6KAO - chains A and B; structure by X-ray diffraction, 1.40 A resolution.

== Chain A ==
Name: Hemoglobin subunit alpha
Source organism: Homo sapiens
Reference sequence: P69905 (HBA_HUMAN); residues 1-141 here correspond to UniProt positions 2-142 (UniProt number = residue number + 1)
Chain sequence (141 residues; numbered 1 to 141; the number before each row is that of its first residue):
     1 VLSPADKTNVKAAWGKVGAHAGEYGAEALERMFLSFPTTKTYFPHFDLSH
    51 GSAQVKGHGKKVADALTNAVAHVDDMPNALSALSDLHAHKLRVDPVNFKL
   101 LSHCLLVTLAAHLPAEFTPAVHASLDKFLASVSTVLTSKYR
Swiss-Prot annotation at these positions:
  - binding site (O2): His58
  - binding site (heme b): His87
  - site: Thr8, Asn9 (Microbial infection: Cleavage), Lys11 (Not glycated), Ala13, Trp14 (Microbial infection: Cleavage), Tyr24, Gly25 (Microbial infection: Cleavage), Leu29, Glu30 (Microbial infection: Cleavage), His45, Phe46 (Microbial infection: Cleavage), Asp47, Leu48 (Microbial infection: Cleavage), Ser52, Ala53 (Microbial infection: Cleavage), Val55, Lys56 (Microbial infection: Cleavage), Lys56 (Not glycated), Gly59, Lys60 (Microbial infection: Cleavage), Lys60 (Not glycated), Lys90 (Not glycated), Leu91, Arg92 (Microbial infection: Cleavage), Lys99 (Not glycated), Leu106, Val107 (Microbial infection: Cleavage), Thr108, Leu109 (Microbial infection: Cleavage), Val121, His122 (Microbial infection: Cleavage), Ser133, Thr134 (Microbial infection: Cleavage)
  - modified residue: Ser3 (Phosphoserine), Lys7 (N6-succinyllysine), Thr8 (Phosphothreonine), Lys11 (N6-succinyllysine), Lys16 (N6-acetyllysine), Tyr24 (Phosphotyrosine), Ser35 (Phosphoserine), Lys40 (N6-succinyllysine), Ser49 (Phosphoserine), Ser102 (Phosphoserine), Thr108 (Phosphothreonine), Ser124 (Phosphoserine), Ser131 (Phosphoserine), Thr134 (Phosphothreonine), Thr137 (Phosphothreonine), Ser138 (Phosphoserine)
  - glycosylation (N-linked (Glc) (glycation) lysine): Lys7, Lys16, Lys40, Lys61

== Chain B ==
Name: Hemoglobin subunit beta
Source organism: Homo sapiens
Reference sequence: P68871 (HBB_HUMAN); residues 1-146 here correspond to UniProt positions 2-147 (UniProt number = residue number + 1)
Chain sequence (146 residues; row label = number of the first residue in the row):
     1 VHLTPKEKSAVTALWGKVNVDEVGGEALGRLLVVYPWTQRFFESFGDLST
    51 PDAVMGNPKVKAHGKKVLGAFSDGLAHLDNLKGTFATLSELHCDKLHVDP
   101 ENFRLLGNVLVCVLAHHFGKEFTPPVQAAYQKVVAGVANALAHKYH
Sequence notes: variant Lys6 (Glu7 in P68871)
Swiss-Prot annotation at these positions:
  - binding site ((2R)-2,3-bisphosphoglycerate): Val1, His2, Lys82, His143
  - binding site (heme b): His63, His92
  - site: Glu7, Lys8 (Microbial infection: Cleavage), Gly25, Glu26 (Microbial infection: Cleavage), Gly29, Arg30 (Microbial infection: Cleavage), Tyr35, Pro36 (Microbial infection: Cleavage), Trp37, Thr38 (Microbial infection: Cleavage), Phe45, Gly46 (Microbial infection: Cleavage), Asp52, Ala53 (Microbial infection: Cleavage), Gly56, Asn57 (Microbial infection: Cleavage), Lys59 (Not glycated), Phe71, Ser72 (Microbial infection: Cleavage), Gly74, Leu75 (Microbial infection: Cleavage), Lys82 (Not glycated), Thr84, Phe85 (Microbial infection: Cleavage), His92, Cys93 (Microbial infection: Cleavage), Lys95 (Not glycated), Arg104, Leu105 (Microbial infection: Cleavage), Leu110, Val111 (Microbial infection: Cleavage), Gly119, Lys120 (Microbial infection: Cleavage), Phe122, Thr123 (Microbial infection: Cleavage), Ala128, Ala129 (Microbial infection: Cleavage) and 2 more in UniProt
  - modified residue: Val1 (N-acetylvaline), Ser9 (Phosphoserine), Thr12 (Phosphothreonine), Ser44 (Phosphoserine), Thr50 (Phosphothreonine), Lys59 (N6-acetyllysine), Lys82 (N6-acetyllysine), Thr87 (Phosphothreonine), Cys93 (S-nitrosocysteine), Lys144 (N6-acetyllysine)
  - glycosylation: Val1 (N-linked (Glc) (glycation) valine), Lys8 (N-linked (Glc) (glycation) lysine), Lys17 (N-linked (Glc) (glycation) lysine), Lys66 (N-linked (Glc) (glycation) lysine), Lys120 (N-linked (Glc) (glycation) lysine), Lys144 (N-linked (Glc) (glycation) lysine)

== Interface between chain A and chain B ==
Contacting residue pairs (38; chain A residue first):
  Glu30(A) - Pro124(B)
  Arg31(A) - Phe122(B)  hydrogen bond (side chain-backbone)
  Arg31(A) - Thr123(B)
  Arg31(A) - Pro124(B)
  Arg31(A) - Gln127(B)  hydrogen bond
  Leu34(A) - Pro124(B)  hydrophobic
  Leu34(A) - Pro125(B)
  Leu34(A) - Ala128(B)
  Ser35(A) - Gln127(B)
  Ser35(A) - Ala128(B)
  Ser35(A) - Gln131(B)
  Phe36(A) - Gln131(B)
  His103(A) - Asn108(B)
  His103(A) - Val111(B)
  His103(A) - Gln127(B)
  His103(A) - Gln131(B)  hydrogen bond
  Cys104(A) - Gln127(B)
  Val107(A) - Val111(B)  hydrophobic
  Val107(A) - Ala115(B)
  Val107(A) - Gln127(B)
  Ala110(A) - Cys112(B)
  Ala110(A) - Ala115(B)
  Ala110(A) - His116(B)
  Ala111(A) - Ala115(B)
  Ala111(A) - Gly119(B)
  Ala111(A) - Lys120(B)
  Pro114(A) - His116(B)  hydrogen bond (backbone-side chain)
  Phe117(A) - Arg30(B)  hydrogen bond (backbone-side chain)
  Phe117(A) - His116(B)
  Thr118(A) - Arg30(B)  hydrogen bond (backbone-side chain)
  Pro119(A) - Arg30(B)
  Pro119(A) - Val33(B)
  Pro119(A) - Met55(B)  hydrophobic
  His122(A) - Arg30(B)  hydrogen bond
  His122(A) - Val34(B)
  Ala123(A) - Val34(B)  hydrophobic
  Asp126(A) - Val34(B)
  Asp126(A) - Tyr35(B)
Interface residues without a listed pair, chain A (21 interface residues in all): Lys99, Leu106, Ala120, Lys127
Interface residues without a listed pair, chain B (22 interface residues in all): Pro51, Arg104, Val109

== Summary ==
21 residues of chain A face 22 of chain B across their interface; the contacts include 7 hydrogen bonds. Among
the polar pairs are Arg31(A)-Phe122(B), Arg31(A)-Gln127(B) and His103(A)-Gln131(B).
Here chain A is Hemoglobin subunit alpha and chain B is Hemoglobin subunit beta, both from Homo sapiens. Entry
6KAO (Carbonmonoxy human hemoglobin C in the R quaternary structure at 95 K: Dark) was determined by X-ray
diffraction together with 6KA9, 6KAE, 6KAH, 6KAI, 6KAP, 6KAQ and 11 further entries from the same study.
